Entry 1OCJ (X-ray diffraction, 1.30 A resolution); this record covers chain A.

== Chain A ==
Name: Cellobiohydrolase II
From: Humicola insolens
Notes: EC 3.2.1.91; fragment: catalytic core domain residues 89-450
Amino-acid sequence (362 residues; each row starts with the number of its first residue):
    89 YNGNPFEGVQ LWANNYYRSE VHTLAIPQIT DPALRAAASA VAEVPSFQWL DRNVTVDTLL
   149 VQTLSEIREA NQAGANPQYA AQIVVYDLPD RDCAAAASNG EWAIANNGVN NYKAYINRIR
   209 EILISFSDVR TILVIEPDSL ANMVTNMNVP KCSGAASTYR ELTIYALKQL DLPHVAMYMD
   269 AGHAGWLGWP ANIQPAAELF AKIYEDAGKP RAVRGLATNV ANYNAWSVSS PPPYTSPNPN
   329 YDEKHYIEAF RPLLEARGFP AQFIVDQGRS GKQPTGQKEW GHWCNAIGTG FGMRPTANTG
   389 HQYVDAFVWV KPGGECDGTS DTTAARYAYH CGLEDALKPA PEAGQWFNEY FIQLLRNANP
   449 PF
Unresolved in the structure: 89-90
Disulfides: C181-C240, C372-C419
Covalent attachments: N-acetylglucosamine (NAG) linked to N141
From the paper describing this entry:
  - conformationally variable residues (loop rearrangement): A184

== Summary ==
N-acetylglucosamine is covalently linked to N141. From the paper: conformational variability at A184.
Chain A is Cellobiohydrolase II (Humicola insolens); the structure, Mutant D416A of the CELLOBIOHYDROLASE
CEL6A FROM HUMICOLA INSOLENS in complex with a THIOPENTASACCHARIDE at 1.3 ..., was determined by X-ray
diffraction together with 1OC5, 1OC6, 1OC7 and 1OCB from the same study.
